9CP2 - chains B and M of the 7 polymer chains in the assembly; structure by electron microscopy, 2.94 A resolution.

[Chain B]
Molecule: CRISPR-associated aCascade subunit Cas7/Csa2 2
From: Saccharolobus solfataricus P2
Reference sequence: Q97Y91 (CSA2B_SACS2); numbering as in UniProt (aligned over 1-321)
Sequence (321 residues; numbered 1 to 321; the number before each row is that of its first residue):
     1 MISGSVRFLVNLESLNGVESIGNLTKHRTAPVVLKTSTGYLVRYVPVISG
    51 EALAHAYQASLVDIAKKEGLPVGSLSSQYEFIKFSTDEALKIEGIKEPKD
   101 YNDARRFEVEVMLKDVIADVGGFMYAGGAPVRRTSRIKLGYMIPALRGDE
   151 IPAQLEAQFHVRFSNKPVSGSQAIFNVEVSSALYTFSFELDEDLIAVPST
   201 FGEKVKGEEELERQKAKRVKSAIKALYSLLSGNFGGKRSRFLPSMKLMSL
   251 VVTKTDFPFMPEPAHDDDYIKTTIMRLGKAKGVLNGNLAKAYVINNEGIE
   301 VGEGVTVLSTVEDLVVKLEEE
Unresolved in the structure: 169-172

[Chain M]
Molecule: 11-nt DNA strand
From: Saccharolobus solfataricus
Sequence (11 nucleotides; row label = number of the first residue in the row):
    14 TTTTCCTCGAA

[Chain B / chain M interface]
Contacting residue pairs - 10 pairs, chain B then chain M:
  Gly-22(B) / DT20(M)  phosphate contact
  Asn-23(B) / DC19(M)  phosphate contact
  Asn-23(B) / DT20(M)  phosphate contact
  Thr-25(B) / DT20(M)  base contact
  Val-168(B) / DC18(M)  sugar contact
  Ala-173(B) / DC18(M)  sugar contact
  Ala-173(B) / DC19(M)  sugar contact
  Ile-174(B) / DC18(M)  base contact
  Ile-174(B) / DC19(M)  sugar contact
  Phe-175(B) / DT20(M)  base contact
Also at the interface, not in a pair above, chain B (9 interface residues in all): Ser-20, Pro-167
Also at the interface, not in a pair above, chain M (4 interface residues in all): DT17

[Overview]
Chain B and chain M form an interface of 9 and 4 residues respectively.
Chain B is CRISPR-associated aCascade subunit Cas7/Csa2 2 (Saccharolobus solfataricus P2) and chain M is an
11-nt DNA strand (Saccharolobus solfataricus); the structure, Post-targeting aCASCADE Type IA CRISPR_Cas
Surveillance Complexes, was determined by electron microscopy.
